PDB entry 4EJS | X-ray diffraction, 2.61 A resolution | chains B and C of the 3 polymer chains in the assembly

Chain B:
Molecule: Elongator complex protein 5
Source organism: Saccharomyces cerevisiae
UniProtKB: P38874 (ELP5_YEAST); numbering as in UniProt (aligned over 1-238)
Amino-acid sequence (242 residues; each row starts with the number of its first residue; numbers below 1 keep their minus sign (Gly-3 is residue -3)):
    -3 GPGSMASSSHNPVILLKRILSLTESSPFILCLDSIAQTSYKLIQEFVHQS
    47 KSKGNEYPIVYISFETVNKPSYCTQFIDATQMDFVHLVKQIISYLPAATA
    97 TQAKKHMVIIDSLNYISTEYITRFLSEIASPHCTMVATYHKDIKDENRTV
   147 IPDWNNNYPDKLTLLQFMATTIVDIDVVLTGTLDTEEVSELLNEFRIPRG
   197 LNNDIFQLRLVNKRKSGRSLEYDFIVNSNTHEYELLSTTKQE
Unresolved in the structure: -3 to 6, 142-148, 235-238
Construct notes: expression tag (-3 to 0)
Curated features (UniProtKB/Swiss-Prot):
  - modified residue (Phosphoserine): Ser3, Ser4

Chain C:
Molecule: Elongator complex protein 6
Source organism: Saccharomyces cerevisiae
UniProtKB: Q04868 (ELP6_YEAST); residues 1-273 here = UniProt positions 1-273
Amino-acid sequence (277 residues; numbered -3 to 273; the number before each row is that of its first residue; numbers below 1 keep their minus sign (Gly-3 is residue -3)):
    -3 GPGSMGSVQRQDLVLFSDQSVLPAHFFQDSNSHNLFFITHQSCTQPLWMI
    47 NALVETHVLGSPSSLNESSSSMLPSSTRSHAVLASFIHEQNYFTNSLNKL
    97 KIPSNNYNVLDFLSDFIVNNIHNKPRDKILSDVLAKFSAAIQNNPTDTIV
   147 IIEQPELLLSLVSGLTCSELNNKFITPLLRQCKVLIIVSNSDIFNIDEYD
   197 ASVHSSNLQNFYKSSFIKSMINLNLNPLKTGFAKDVTGSLHVCRGGAPIA
   247 TSNTSLHVVENEYLYLNEKESTKLFYR
Unresolved in the structure: -3 to 1, 273
Construct notes: expression tag (-3 to 0)

How chain B and chain C interact:
Contacting residue pairs (54; chain B residue first):
  Ile31(B) with Lys209(C); Phe212(C); Ile213(C), hydrophobic
  Thr34(B) with Gly242(C), hydrogen bond (side chain-backbone)
  Tyr36(B) with Gly242(C); Pro244(C)
  Phe60(B) with Thr172(C)
  Glu61(B) with Ile213(C); Lys214(C)
  Thr62(B) with Arg176(C), hydrogen bond (backbone-side chain)
  Val63(B) with His29(C); Thr172(C); Leu175(C), hydrophobic; Arg176(C)
  Asn64(B) with Ser28(C); His29(C), hydrogen bond (side chain-backbone); Ala246(C)
  Phe72(B) with Arg176(C)
  Asp74(B) with Arg176(C), salt bridge
  Thr76(B) with Asn168(C)
  Gln77(B) with Asn168(C); Lys169(C)
  Tyr111(B) with Ser164(C); Asn167(C), hydrogen bond; Asn168(C); Ser210(C), hydrogen bond
  His136(B) with Ile213(C)
  Ile139(B) with Asn206(C); Lys209(C); Ser210(C)
  Lys140(B) with Ser202(C); Gln205(C); Asn206(C), hydrogen bond (backbone-side chain)
  Leu188(B) with Lys209(C), hydrogen bond (backbone-side chain)
  Asn189(B) with Phe190(C)
  Glu190(B) with Phe190(C)
  Phe191(B) with Phe33(C), hydrophobic; Thr35(C); Phe190(C), hydrophobic; Tyr208(C); Asn220(C)
  Ile193(B) with Phe212(C), hydrophobic; Asn218(C); Asn220(C); Cys239(C)
  Arg195(B) with Glu256(C); Glu258(C), salt bridge
  Gly196(B) with Arg240(C); Glu256(C), hydrogen bond (backbone-side chain)
  Leu197(B) with Arg240(C), hydrogen bond (backbone-side chain)
  Asn198(B) with Phe212(C); Arg240(C), hydrogen bond (backbone-side chain); Gly241(C)
  Asn199(B) with Arg240(C), hydrogen bond
Other interface residues (no listed pair), chain B (29 interface residues in all): Ser59, Asp138, Pro194
Other interface residues (no listed pair), chain C (36 interface residues in all): Asn27, Pro173, Asp196, His237, Ala243

In short:
Chain B and chain C form an interface of 29 and 36 residues respectively; the contacts include 11 hydrogen
bonds and 2 salt bridges. Among the polar pairs are Asp74(B)-Arg176(C), Arg195(B)-Glu258(C) and
Thr34(B)-Gly242(C).
Here chain B is Elongator complex protein 5 and chain C is Elongator complex protein 6, both from
Saccharomyces cerevisiae. Entry 4EJS (Structure of yeast elongator subcomplex Elp456) was determined by X-ray
diffraction.
